8CRH - chains B and A; structure by X-ray diffraction, 1.30 A resolution.

# Chain B (and A)
Name: Dihydrofolate reductase
From: [Candida] auris
Notes: chain A of this document is another copy of the same molecule, construct and numbering; everything in this record applies to it too
UniProtKB: A0A0L0P1H8 (A0A0L0P1H8_CANAR); residues 0-203 here correspond to UniProt positions 1-204 (UniProt number = residue number + 1)
Amino-acid sequence (208 residues; row label = number of the first residue in the row; numbers below 1 keep their minus sign (Gly-4 is residue -4)):
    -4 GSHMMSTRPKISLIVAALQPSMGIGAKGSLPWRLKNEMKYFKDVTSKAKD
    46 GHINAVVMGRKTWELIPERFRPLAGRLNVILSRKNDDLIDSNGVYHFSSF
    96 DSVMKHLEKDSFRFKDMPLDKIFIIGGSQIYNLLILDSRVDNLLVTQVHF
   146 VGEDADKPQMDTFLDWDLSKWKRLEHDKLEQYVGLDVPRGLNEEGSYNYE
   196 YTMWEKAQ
Disordered / not traced: -4 to 2 (chain A: fully traced)
Construct notes: expression tag (-4 to -1)
Ligand contacts:
  - NADPH (NDP; NADPH dihydro-nicotinamide-adenine-dinucleotide phosphate): Val10, Ala11, Ile19, Gly20, Ala21, Gly23, Ser24, Leu25, Trp27, Gly54, Arg55, Lys56, Thr57, Leu60, Leu76, Ser77, Arg78, Lys79, Ser93, Ser94, Ile120, Gly121, Gly122, Ser123, Gln124, Ile125, Tyr126, Leu128, Thr157
  - VIL (5-(4-chlorophenyl)-6,6-dimethyl-1,4-dihydro-1,3,5-triazine-2,4-diamine), molecule 1: Ile9, Val10, Ala11, Leu25, Glu32, Met33, Phe36, Thr57, Ile61, Ile120, Tyr126, Thr141
  - VIL, molecule 2: Ser24, Leu25, Met33, Leu60, Ile61, Pro62, Phe65, Leu68
Reported in the primary citation:
  - conformationally variable residues (side-chain flip): Leu60, Phe65
  - specificity-determining residues: Arg28, Met33, Lys37, Leu60, Phe65 (proposed by the authors, not directly observed)

# Interface between chain B and chain A
Pairs across the interface (12; chain B residue first):
  Lys42(B) with Asp160(A), salt bridge
  Asp172(B) with Leu131(A); Asp132(A); Ser133(A), hydrogen bond
  Glu175(B) with Leu131(A)
  Gln176(B) with Leu128(A)
  Gly179(B) with Leu131(A)
  Leu180(B) with Leu131(A)
  Asp181(B) with Leu131(A); Lys165(A), hydrogen bond (backbone-side chain); Lys201(A), salt bridge
  Arg184(B) with Ser133(A)
Other interface residues (no listed pair), chain B (9 interface residues in all): Pro183

# Summary
9 residues of chain B face 7 of chain A across their interface; the contacts include 2 hydrogen bonds and 2
salt bridges. Polar pairs include Lys42(B)-Asp160(A), Asp181(B)-Lys201(A) and Asp172(B)-Ser133(A). Bound to
chain B: compound VIL and NADPH. From the paper: specificity determinants Arg28(B), Met33(B) and Lys37(B)
among others; conformational variability at Leu60(B) and Phe65(B).
Both chains are Dihydrofolate reductase ([Candida] auris). Entry 8CRH (Crystal structure of Candida auris
dihydrofolate reductase complexed with NADPH and cycloguanil) was determined by X-ray diffraction, deposited
together with 7ZZX and 8A0N.
